7MSH - chains A and L of the 55 polymer chains in the assembly; structure by electron microscopy, 3.23 A resolution.

[Chain A]
Molecule: 23S rRNA
Organism: Mycobacterium tuberculosis (strain ATCC 25618 / H37Rv)
Sequence (3138 nucleotides; numbered 1 to 3138; the number before each row is that of its first residue):
     1 UUGUAAGUGU CUAAGGGCGC AUGGUGGAUG CCUUGGCAUC GAGAGCCGAU GAAGGACGUG
    61 GGAGGCUGCG AUAUGCCUCG GGGAGCUGUC AACCGAGCGU GGAUCCGAGG AUUUCCGAAU
   121 GGGGAAACCC AGCACGAGUG AUGUCGUGCU ACCCGCAUCU GAAUAUAUAG GGUGCGGGAG
   181 GGAACGCGGG GAAGUGAAAC AUCUCAGUAC CCGUAGGAGG AGAAAACAAU UGUGAUUCCG
   241 CAAGUAGUGG CGAGCGAACG CGGAACAGGC UAAACCGCAC GCAUGGGUAA CCGGGUAGGG
   301 GUUGUGUGUG CGGGGUUGUG GGAGGAUAUG UCUCAGCGCU ACCCGGCUGA GAGGCAGUCA
   361 GAAAGUGUCG UGGUUAGCGG AAGUGGCCUG GGAUGGUCUG CCGUAGACGG UGAGAGCCCG
   421 GUACGCGAAA ACCCGGCACC UGCCUAGUAU CAAUUCCCGA GUAGCAGCGG GCCCGUGGAA
   481 UCCGCUGUGA AUCCGCCGGG ACCACCCGGU AAGCCUAAAU ACUCCUCGAU GACCGAUAGC
   541 GGAUUAGUAC CGUGAGGGAA UGGUGAAAAG UACCCCGGGA GGGGAGUGAA AGAGUACCUG
   601 AAACCGUGUG CCUACAAUCC GUCAGAGCCU CCUUUUCCUC UCCGGAGGAG GGUGGUGAUG
   661 GCGUGCCUUU UGAAGAAUGA GCCUGCGAGU CAGGGACAUG UCGCAAGGUU AACCCGUGUG
   721 GGGUAGCCGC AGCGAAAGCG AGUCUGAAUA GGGCGACCCA CACGCGCAUA CGCGCGUGUG
   781 AAUAGUGGCG UGUUCUGGAC CCGAAGCGGA GUGAUCUACC CAUGGCCAGG GUGAAGCGCG
   841 GGUAAGACCG CGUGGAGGCC CGAACCCACU UAGGUUGAAG ACUGAGGGGA UGAGCUGUGG
   901 GUAGGGGUGA AAGGCCAAUC AAACUCCGUG AUAGCUGGUU CUCCCCGAAA UGCAUUUAGG
   961 UGCAGCGUUG CGUGGUUCAC CGCGGAGGUA GAGCUACUGG AUGGCCGAUG GGCCCUACUA
  1021 GGUUACUGAC GUCAGCCAAA CUCCGAAUGC CGUGGUGUAA AGCGUGGCAG UGAGACGGCG
  1081 GGGGAUAAGC UCCGUACGUC GAAAGGGAAA CAGCCCAGAU CGCCGGCUAA GGCCCCCAAG
  1141 CGUGUGCUAA GUGGGAAAGG AUGUGCAGUC GCAAAGACAA CCAGGAGGUU GGCUUAGAAG
  1201 CAGCCACCCU UGAAAGAGUG CGUAAUAGCU CACUGGUCAA GUGAUUGUGC GCCGAUAAUG
  1261 UAGCGGGGCU CAAGCACACC GCCGAAGCCG CGGCACAUCC ACCUUGUGGU GGGUGUGGGU
  1321 AGGGGAGCGU CCCUCAUUCA GCGAAGCCAC CGGGUGACCG GUGGUGGAGG GUGGGGGAGU
  1381 GAGAAUGCAG GCAUGAGUAG CGACAAGGCA AGUGAGAACC UUGCCCGCCG AAAGACCAAG
  1441 GGUUCCUGGG CCAGGCCAGU CCGCCCAGGG UGAGUCGGGA CCUAAGGCGA GGCCGACAGG
  1501 CGUAGUCGAU GGACAACGGG UUGAUAUUCC CGUACCCGUG UGUGGGCGCC CGUGACGAAU
  1561 CAGCGGUACU AACCACCCAA AACCGGAUCG AUCACUCCCC UUCGGGGGUG UGGAGUUCUG
  1621 GGGCUGCGUG GGAACUUCGC UGGUAGUAGU CAAGCGAAGG GGUGACGCAG GAAGGUAGCC
  1681 GUACCAGUCA GUGGUAACAC UGGGGCAAGC CGGUAGGGAG AGCGAUAGGC AAAUCCGUCG
  1741 CUCACUAAUC CUGAGAGGUG ACGCAUAGCC GGUUGAGGCG AAUUCGGUGA UCCUCUGCUG
  1801 CCAAGAAAAG CCUCUAGCGA GCACACACAC GGCCCGUACC CCAAACCGAC ACAGGUGGUC
  1861 AGGUAGAGCA UACCAAGGCG UACGAGAUAA CUAUGGUUAA GGAACUCGGC AAAAUGCCCC
  1921 CGUAACUUCG GGAGAAGGGG GACCGGAAUA UCGUGAACAC CCUUGCGGUG GGAGCGGGAU
  1981 CCGGUCGCAG AAACCAGUGA GGAGCGACUG UUUACUAAAA ACACAGGUCC GUGCGAAGUC
  2041 GCAAGACGAU GUAUACGGAC UGACGCCUGC CCGGUGCUGG AAGGUUAAGA GGACCCGUUA
  2101 ACCCGCAAGG GUGAAGCGGA GAAUUUAAGC CCCAGUAAAC GGCGGUGGUA ACUAUAACCA
  2161 UCCUAAGGUA GCGAAAUUCC UUGUCGGGUA AGUUCCGACC UGCACGAAUG GCGUAACGAC
  2221 UUCUCAACUG UCUCAACCAU AGACUCGGCG AAAUUGCACU ACGAGUAAAG AUGCUCGUUA
  2281 CGCGCGGCAG GACGAAAAGA CCCCGGGACC UUCACUACAA CUUGGUAUUG AUGUUCGGUA
  2341 CGGUUUGUGU AGGAUAGGUG GGAGACUGUG AAACCUCGAC GCCAGUUGGG GCGGAGUCGU
  2401 UGUUGAAAUA CCACUCUGAU CGUAUUGGGC AUCUAACCUC GAACCCUGAA UCGGGUUUAG
  2461 GGACAGUGCC UGGCGGGUAG UUUAACUGGG GCGGUUGCCU CCUAAAAUGU AACGGAGGCG
  2521 CCCAAAGGUU CCCUCAACCU GGACGGCAAU CAGGUGGCGA GUGUAAAUGC ACAAGGGAGC
  2581 UUGACUGCGA GACUUACAAG UCAAGCAGGG ACGAAAGUCG GGAUUAGUGA UCCGGCACCC
  2641 CCGAGUGGAA GGGGUGUCGC UCAACGGAUA AAAGGUACCC CGGGGAUAAC AGGCUGAUCU
  2701 UCCCCAAGAG UCCAUAUCGA CGGGAUGGUU UGGCACCUCG AUGUCGGCUC GUCGCAUCCU
  2761 GGGGCUGGAG CAGGUCCCAA GGGUUGGGCU GUUCGCCCAU UAAAGCGGCA CGCGAGCUGG
  2821 GUUUAGAACG UCGUGAGACA GUUCGGUCUC UAUCCGCCGC GCGCGUCAGA AACUUGAGGA
  2881 AACCUGUCCC UAGUACGAGA GGACCGGGAC GGACGAACCU CUGGUGCACC AGUUGUCCCG
  2941 CCAGGGGCAC CGCUGGAUAG CCACGUUCGG UCAGGAUAAC CGCUGAAAGC AUCUAAGCGG
  3001 GAAACCUUCU CCAAGAUCAG GUUUCUCACC CACUUGGUGG GAUAAGGCCC CCCGCAGAAC
  3061 ACGGGUUCAA UAGGUCAGAC CUGGAAGCUC AGUAAUGGGU GUAGGGAACU GGUGCUAACC
  3121 GGCCGAAAAC UUACAACA
Unresolved in the structure: 1-4, 1013-1022, 3133-3138
Modified residues: 5MU (5-methyluridine 5'-monophosphate) at position 2177; OMG (o2'-methylguanosine-5'-monophosphate) at position 2791
Metal / ion sites: Mg2+ site 1: C31, G1370; Mg2+ site 2: C46, G217; Mg2+ site 3 near G60 (its only coordinating residue here); Mg2+ site 4 near U72 (its only coordinating residue here); Mg2+ site 5 near U120 (its only coordinating residue here); Mg2+ site 6: A162, U166; Mg2+ site 7: G194, U2481; Mg2+ site 8 near G194 (its only coordinating residue here); Mg2+ site 9: A199, C200; Mg2+ site 10 near G220 (its only coordinating residue here); Mg2+ site 11: G379, G421; Mg2+ site 12: G459, A511; 147 more Mg2+ sites not listed
What the authors report for this chain:
  - conformationally variable residues (side-chain flip): A2081

[Chain L]
Protein: 50S ribosomal protein L15
Organism: Mycobacterium tuberculosis (strain ATCC 25618 / H37Rv)
UniProtKB: P9WHD7 (RL15_MYCTU); residues 1-146 here = UniProt positions 1-146
Chain sequence (146 residues; row label = number of the first residue in the row):
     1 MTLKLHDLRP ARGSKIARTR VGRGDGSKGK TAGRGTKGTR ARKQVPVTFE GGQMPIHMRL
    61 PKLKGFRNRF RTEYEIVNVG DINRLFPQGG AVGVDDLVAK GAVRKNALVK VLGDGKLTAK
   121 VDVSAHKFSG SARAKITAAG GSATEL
Unresolved in the structure: 1, 146
Metal / ion sites: Mg2+: Thr-36 (shared with U1071(A) of chain A)

[Interface between chain A and chain L]
Contacting residue pairs - 164 pairs, chain A then chain L:
  A198(A) with Phe-49(L), base contact
  A246(A) with Arg-67(L), sugar contact; Arg-69(L), hydrogen bond to the sugar
  G247(A) with Arg-67(L), phosphate contact
  C251(A) with Lys-62(L), hydrogen bond to the sugar
  G252(A) with Met-58(L), sugar contact
  A253(A) with His-57(L), phosphate contact
  U668(A) with Lys-30(L), phosphate contact
  U669(A) with Lys-30(L), salt bridge to the phosphate; Lys-37(L), hydrogen bond to the phosphate
  U670(A) with Lys-37(L), salt bridge to the phosphate
  G689(A) with Val-21(L), sugar contact; Arg-23(L), salt bridge to the phosphate; Ala-32(L), base contact; Arg-34(L), hydrogen bond to the base
  U690(A) with Arg-18(L), salt bridge to the phosphate
  C691(A) with Arg-18(L), salt bridge to the phosphate
  G700(A) with Gly-13(L), hydrogen bond to the sugar; Ser-14(L), hydrogen bond to the base
  U701(A) with Ala-11(L), sugar contact; Ser-14(L), sugar contact
  A706(A) with Gly-101(L), sugar contact
  G707(A) with Lys-100(L), phosphate contact; Gly-101(L), phosphate contact
  U724(A) with Lys-105(L), hydrogen bond to the sugar
  C728(A) with Arg-104(L), base contact
  G729(A) with Arg-104(L), hydrogen bond to the base
  C730(A) with Glu-75(L), hydrogen bond to the base; Ala-102(L), base contact; Arg-104(L), base contact
  A731(A) with Ile-76(L), base contact; Asn-78(L), hydrogen bond to the base; Leu-112(L), base contact; Asp-114(L), base contact
  C733(A) with Arg-71(L), base contact
  G734(A) with Arg-71(L), hydrogen bond to the base
  A735(A) with Lys-64(L), salt bridge to the phosphate; Gly-65(L), sugar contact; Phe-66(L), hydrogen bond to the sugar
  A736(A) with Phe-66(L), sugar contact; Asn-68(L), hydrogen bond to the phosphate
  A737(A) with Asn-68(L), hydrogen bond to the phosphate; Arg-71(L), salt bridge to the phosphate
  G738(A) with Arg-71(L), hydrogen bond to the base
  G740(A) with Ile-76(L), base contact; Lys-110(L), hydrogen bond to the base; Leu-112(L), base contact; Ser-129(L), hydrogen bond to the phosphate; Gly-130(L), hydrogen bond to the phosphate
  A741(A) with Leu-112(L), phosphate contact; Gly-113(L), hydrogen bond to the phosphate; Asp-114(L), base contact; Ser-129(L), phosphate contact; Ser-131(L), phosphate contact
  G776(A) with Lys-116(L), salt bridge to the phosphate
  G790(A) with Ser-14(L), sugar contact; Lys-15(L), sugar contact; Ile-16(L), sugar contact
  U791(A) with Ile-16(L), sugar contact; Ala-17(L), sugar contact; Arg-18(L), phosphate contact; Thr-19(L), phosphate contact
  G792(A) with Thr-19(L), hydrogen bond to the phosphate
  U794(A) with Gln-44(L), phosphate contact
  C795(A) with Gln-44(L), phosphate contact; Val-45(L), phosphate contact
  C800(A) with Arg-34(L), salt bridge to the phosphate; Ala-41(L), hydrogen bond to the base
  A933(A) with Lys-43(L), salt bridge to the phosphate
  G934(A) with Thr-39(L), hydrogen bond to the sugar; Lys-43(L), salt bridge to the phosphate
  C935(A) with Lys-37(L), phosphate contact; Gly-38(L), phosphate contact; Arg-42(L), base contact
  U936(A) with Lys-37(L), salt bridge to the phosphate; Arg-42(L), hydrogen bond to the base
  G937(A) with Lys-37(L), phosphate contact; Arg-42(L), hydrogen bond to the base
  U939(A) with Gly-22(L), hydrogen bond to the sugar; Lys-30(L), hydrogen bond to the base; Thr-31(L), base contact
  U940(A) with Gly-22(L), phosphate contact; Arg-23(L), hydrogen bond to the base; Gly-24(L), hydrogen bond to the phosphate; Gly-29(L), phosphate contact; Lys-30(L), phosphate contact
  C941(A) with Arg-20(L), base contact; Arg-23(L), base contact
  U942(A) with Gly-24(L), phosphate contact; Asp-25(L), phosphate contact; Gly-26(L), hydrogen bond to the phosphate; Ser-27(L), base contact
  C943(A) with Gly-26(L), hydrogen bond to the base
  A954(A) with Gln-53(L), hydrogen bond to the sugar
  U955(A) with Gly-51(L), hydrogen bond to the sugar; Gly-52(L), sugar contact; Gln-53(L), sugar contact
  G960(A) with Gly-38(L), phosphate contact; Thr-39(L), hydrogen bond to the sugar; Gly-51(L), hydrogen bond to the base
  U961(A) with Gly-38(L), phosphate contact; Thr-39(L), hydrogen bond to the phosphate; Arg-40(L), hydrogen bond to the phosphate; Val-45(L), phosphate contact; Phe-49(L), sugar contact; Gly-51(L), base contact
  G962(A) with Arg-40(L), salt bridge to the phosphate; Phe-49(L), sugar contact; Glu-50(L), sugar contact; Gly-51(L), sugar contact
  G1070(A) with Gly-33(L), phosphate contact; Arg-34(L), sugar contact; Thr-36(L), phosphate contact
  U1071(A) with Arg-34(L), phosphate contact; Gly-35(L), phosphate contact; Thr-36(L), hydrogen bond to the phosphate
  U1307(A) with Arg-12(L), sugar contact
  A1321(A) with Thr-31(L), phosphate contact; Gly-35(L), sugar contact
  G1322(A) with Thr-31(L), hydrogen bond to the phosphate; Gly-33(L), hydrogen bond to the phosphate; Arg-34(L), hydrogen bond to the phosphate; Gly-35(L), phosphate contact
  G1323(A) with Lys-28(L), phosphate contact
  G1324(A) with Lys-28(L), salt bridge to the phosphate
  C1335(A) with His-6(L), hydrogen bond to the sugar
  A1336(A) with His-6(L), hydrogen bond to the sugar
  G1373(A) with His-6(L), base contact
  G1374(A) with Leu-5(L), hydrogen bond to the base; His-6(L), base contact; Leu-8(L), hydrogen bond to the sugar
  G1377(A) with Lys-15(L), phosphate contact
  U1380(A) with Arg-20(L), hydrogen bond to the base
  G1381(A) with Arg-20(L), hydrogen bond to the base; Arg-23(L), salt bridge to the phosphate
  A2596(A) with Gln-53(L), base contact
  C2597(A) with Ile-56(L), sugar contact; Arg-59(L), hydrogen bond to the base
  A2598(A) with Arg-59(L), hydrogen bond to the sugar; Leu-60(L), phosphate contact
  A2630(A) with Met-54(L), base contact; Met-58(L), base contact; Arg-59(L), hydrogen bond to the sugar
  U2631(A) with Met-58(L), hydrogen bond to the sugar; Arg-59(L), sugar contact; Pro-61(L), phosphate contact
  C2632(A) with Pro-61(L), phosphate contact; Lys-62(L), hydrogen bond to the phosphate
  C2633(A) with Lys-62(L), salt bridge to the phosphate
  C2642(A) with Phe-66(L), sugar contact; Asn-68(L), hydrogen bond to the sugar
  A2644(A) with Arg-69(L), hydrogen bond to the base; Phe-70(L), sugar contact
  G2652(A) with Phe-66(L), base contact
  G2653(A) with Gly-65(L), hydrogen bond to the phosphate; Phe-66(L), sugar contact
  G2654(A) with Lys-64(L), phosphate contact; Gly-65(L), hydrogen bond to the phosphate
  U2655(A) with Lys-64(L), phosphate contact
  G2666(A) with Gln-53(L), hydrogen bond to the base; Met-54(L), sugar contact; Arg-59(L), base contact
  G2667(A) with Met-54(L), base contact
  A2668(A) with Met-54(L), phosphate contact
Also at the interface, not in a pair above, chain A (91 interface residues in all): C702, A725, G732, C739, C801, G1308, G1375, G1376, A2599, G2643
Also at the interface, not in a pair above, chain L (81 interface residues in all): Arg-9, Pro-10, Thr-48, Val-103, Asn-106, Phe-128

[In short]
Chain A and chain L form an interface of 91 and 81 residues respectively; the contacts include 56 hydrogen
bonds and 16 salt bridges. Polar contacts include G689(A)/Arg-34(L), G700(A)/Ser-14(L) and G729(A)/Arg-104(L).
C31(A) and G1370(A) coordinate Mg2+ site 1. The Mg2+ site 2 is built by C46(A) and G217(A). The paper reports
conformational variability at A2081(A).
Chain A is 23S rRNA and chain L is 50S ribosomal protein L15, both from Mycobacterium tuberculosis (strain
ATCC 25618 / H37Rv); the structure, Mtb 70SIC in complex with MtbEttA at Pre_R1 state, was determined by
electron microscopy, deposited together with 7MSC, 7MSM, 7MSZ, 7MT2, 7MT3 and 7MT7.
